9NO1 - chains U and V of the 24 polymer chains in the assembly; structure by electron microscopy, 8.30 A resolution (very low resolution: no residue pairs are listed; an interface is given only as per-side residue counts).

# Chain U (and V)
Name: ORF34
Organism: Human alphaherpesvirus 3
Notes: chain V of this document is another copy of the same molecule, construct and numbering; everything in this record applies to it too
Reference sequence: Q4JQU1 (Q4JQU1_VZVO); residues 1-579 here = UniProt positions 1-579
Sequence (579 residues; each row starts with the number of its first residue):
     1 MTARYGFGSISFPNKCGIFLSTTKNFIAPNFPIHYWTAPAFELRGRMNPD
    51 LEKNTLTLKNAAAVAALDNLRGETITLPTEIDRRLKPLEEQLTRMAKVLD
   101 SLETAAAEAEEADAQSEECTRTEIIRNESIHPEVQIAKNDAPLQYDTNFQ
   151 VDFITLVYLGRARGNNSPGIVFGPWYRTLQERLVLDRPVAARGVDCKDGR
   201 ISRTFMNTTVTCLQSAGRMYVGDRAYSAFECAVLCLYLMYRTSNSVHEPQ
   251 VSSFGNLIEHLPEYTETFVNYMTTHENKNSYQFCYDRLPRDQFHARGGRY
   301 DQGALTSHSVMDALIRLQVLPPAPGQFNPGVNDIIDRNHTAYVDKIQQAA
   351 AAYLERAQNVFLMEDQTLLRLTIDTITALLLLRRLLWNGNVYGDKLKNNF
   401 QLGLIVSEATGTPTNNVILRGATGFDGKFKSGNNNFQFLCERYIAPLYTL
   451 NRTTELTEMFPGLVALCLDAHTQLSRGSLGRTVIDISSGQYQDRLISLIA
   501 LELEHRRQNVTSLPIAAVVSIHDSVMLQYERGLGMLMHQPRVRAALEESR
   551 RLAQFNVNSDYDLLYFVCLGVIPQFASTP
Unresolved in the structure: 1-48

# Interface between chain U and chain V
At this resolution (8 A) residue pairs are not listed: 86 residues of chain U and 91 of chain V lie at the interface.

# Overview
Chain U and chain V form an interface of 86 and 91 residues respectively.
Both chains are ORF34 (Human alphaherpesvirus 3). Entry 9NO1 (Cryo-ET map of the VZV capsid vertex (5-fold
axis)) was determined by electron microscopy.
